PDB entry 4QWJ | X-ray diffraction, 2.90 A resolution | chains A and G of the 28 polymer chains in the assembly

Chain A:
Molecule: Proteasome subunit alpha type-2
Organism: Saccharomyces cerevisiae
Notes: engineered mutation(s): A49T
UniProt: P23639 (PSA2_YEAST); residue numbers follow UniProt; this construct covers 1-250
Chain sequence (250 residues; numbered 1 to 250; the number before each row is that of its first residue):
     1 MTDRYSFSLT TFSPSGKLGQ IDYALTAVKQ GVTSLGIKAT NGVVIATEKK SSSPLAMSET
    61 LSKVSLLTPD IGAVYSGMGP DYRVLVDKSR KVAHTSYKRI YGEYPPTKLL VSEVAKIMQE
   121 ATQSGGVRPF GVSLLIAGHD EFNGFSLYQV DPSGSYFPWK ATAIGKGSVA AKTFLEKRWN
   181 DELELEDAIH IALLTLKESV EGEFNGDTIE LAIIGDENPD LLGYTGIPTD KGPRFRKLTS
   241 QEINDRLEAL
Swiss-Prot annotation at these positions:
  - cross-link: Lys108 (Glycyl lysine isopeptide (Lys-Gly) (interchain with G-Cter in ubiquitin))

Chain G:
Molecule: Proteasome subunit alpha type-1
Organism: Saccharomyces cerevisiae
UniProt: P21243 (PSA1_YEAST); residues -8 to 243 here correspond to UniProt positions 1-252 (UniProt number = residue number + 9)
Chain sequence (252 residues; row label = number of the first residue in the row; numbers below 1 keep their minus sign (Met-8 is residue -8)):
    -8 MSGAAAASAA GYDRHITIFS PEGRLYQVEY AFKATNQTNI NSLAVRGKDC TVVISQKKVP
    52 DKLLDPTTVS YIFCISRTIG MVVNGPIPDA RNAALRAKAE AAEFRYKYGY DMPCDVLAKR
   112 MANLSQIYTQ RAYMRPLGVI LTFVSVDEEL GPSIYKTDPA GYYVGYKATA TGPKQQEITT
   172 NLENHFKKSK IDHINEESWE KVVEFAITHM IDALGTEFSK NDLEVGVATK DKFFTLSAEN
   232 IEERLVAIAE QD
Disordered / not traced: -8 to 1, 243
Ion coordination: Mg2+: Thr8, Tyr119, Arg122, Met125

How chain A and chain G interact:
Contacting residue pairs (66; chain A residue first):
  Asp3(A) with Tyr124(G)
  Tyr5(A) with Ile7(G); Ala123(G), hydrophobic; Tyr124(G), hydrophobic
  Leu9(A) with Ile9(G), hydrophobic; Ala123(G), hydrophobic
  Gln20(A) with Ile9(G); Phe10(G), hydrogen bond (side chain-backbone)
  Tyr23(A) with Phe10(G), hydrophobic; Ser11(G); Pro12(G), hydrophobic; Gly14(G)
  Ala24(A) with Phe10(G), hydrophobic
  Thr26(A) with Pro12(G); Glu13(G)
  Ala27(A) with Gly14(G)
  Ser52(A) with Tyr153(G), hydrogen bond
  Ser53(A) with Thr170(G)
  Pro54(A) with Lys158(G); Glu174(G)
  Leu55(A) with Tyr157(G); Lys158(G), hydrogen bond (backbone-backbone); Ala159(G); Thr170(G); Glu174(G); Phe177(G), hydrophobic
  Ala56(A) with Gly156(G); Tyr157(G), hydrophobic
  Met57(A) with Arg37(G); Val155(G); Gly156(G), hydrogen bond (backbone-backbone); Tyr157(G); Lys158(G)
  Thr60(A) with Tyr146(G); Val155(G); Gly156(G), hydrogen bond (side chain-backbone)
  Leu61(A) with Tyr153(G), hydrophobic; Val155(G), hydrophobic
  Met78(A) with Phe10(G), hydrophobic; Leu16(G), hydrophobic
  Pro80(A) with Gln117(G); Ala151(G); Gly152(G); Tyr153(G)
  Asp81(A) with Gln117(G)
  Arg83(A) with Ala113(G), hydrogen bond (side chain-backbone); Asn114(G), hydrogen bond; Gly152(G), hydrogen bond (side chain-backbone); Tyr154(G)
  Val84(A) with Asn114(G); Gln117(G)
  Asp87(A) with Lys110(G), salt bridge; Asn114(G), hydrogen bond
  Gly126(A) with Arg122(G); Ala123(G), hydrogen bond (backbone-backbone)
  Val127(A) with Gln121(G); Arg122(G)
  Arg128(A) with Thr8(G); Phe10(G); Leu16(G); Thr120(G), hydrogen bond (side chain-backbone); Gln121(G), hydrogen bond (backbone-backbone)
  Pro129(A) with Phe10(G); Gln121(G)
  Phe130(A) with Gln121(G)
  Gly131(A) with Phe10(G)
Interface residues without a listed pair, chain A (30 interface residues in all): Thr2, Ala121
Interface residues without a listed pair, chain G (34 interface residues in all): Thr160, Leu173

Overview:
Chain A and chain G form an interface of 30 and 34 residues respectively, with 12 hydrogen bonds and 1 salt
bridge. Polar pairs include Asp87(A)-Lys110(G), Gln20(A)-Phe10(G) and Ser52(A)-Tyr153(G). Thr8(G), Tyr119(G),
Arg122(G) and Met125(G) form the Mg2+ site.
Chain A is Proteasome subunit alpha type-2 and chain G is Proteasome subunit alpha type-1, both from
Saccharomyces cerevisiae; the structure, yCP beta5-A49T-mutant in complex with carfilzomib, was determined by
X-ray diffraction (same publication as 4QUX, 4QUY, 4QV0, 4QV1, 4QV3, 4QV4 and 42 further entries).
